3DVD - chain A; structure by X-ray diffraction, 1.60 A resolution.

[Chain A]
Molecule: Carbonic anhydrase 2
Organism: Homo sapiens
Notes: EC 4.2.1.1
UniProtKB: P00918 (CAH2_HUMAN); the author numbering skips numbers that UniProt does not, so the offset changes along the chain: 2-125 = UniProt 2-125; 127-261 = UniProt 126-260
Sequence (259 residues; each row starts with the number of its first residue; note: 1 number in that range is skipped by the numbering (no residue carries it; nothing is unmodelled there)):
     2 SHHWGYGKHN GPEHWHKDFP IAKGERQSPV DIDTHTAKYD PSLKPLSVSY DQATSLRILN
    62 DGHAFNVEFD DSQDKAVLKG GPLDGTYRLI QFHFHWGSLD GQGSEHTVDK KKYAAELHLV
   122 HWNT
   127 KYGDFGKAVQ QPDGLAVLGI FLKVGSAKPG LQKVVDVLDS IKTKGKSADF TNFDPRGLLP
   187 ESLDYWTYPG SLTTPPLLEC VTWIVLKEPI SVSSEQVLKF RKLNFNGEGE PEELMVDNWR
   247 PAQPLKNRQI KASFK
Not modelled in the structure: 2
Differences from the reference sequence: engineered mutation D62 (Asn in P00918)
Ion coordination: Zn2+: H94, H96, H119
UniProt features mapped onto this chain:
  - active site: H64 (Proton donor/acceptor)
  - binding site (Zn(2+)): H94, H96, H119
  - binding site (substrate): T199, T200
  - site: Y7 (Fine-tunes the proton-transfer properties of H-64), N67 (Fine-tunes the proton-transfer properties of H-64), Q92 (Involved in the binding of some activators, including histamine and L-histidine)
  - modified residue: S2 (N-acetylserine), S166 (Phosphoserine), S173 (Phosphoserine)
What the authors report for this chain:
  - catalytic residues: H64
  - conformationally variable residues (side-chain flip): H64, N67, Q92
  - mutagenesis - N62D (20-fold): decreased catalytic activity on proton transfer
  - mutagenesis - N62D: decreased catalytic activity on hydration

[In short]
H94, H96 and H119 form the Zn2+ site. From UniProt: active-site residue H64, 3 Zn2+-binding residues and
substrate-binding residues T199 and T200. The paper reports the catalytic residue H64; N62D reduces catalytic
activity on proton transfer.
Chain A is Carbonic anhydrase 2 (Homo sapiens); the structure, X-ray crystal structure of mutant N62D of human
Carbonic Anhydrase II, was determined by X-ray diffraction, deposited together with 3DV7, 3DVB and 3DVC.
